PDB entry 1YJK | X-ray diffraction, 2.00 A resolution | chain A

# Chain A
Protein: Peptidyl-glycine alpha-amidating monooxygenase
From: Rattus norvegicus
Notes: EC 1.14.17.3; fragment: Peptidylglycine alpha-Hydroxylating Monooxygenase (Residues 50-355)
UniProtKB: P14925 (AMD_RAT); numbering as in UniProt (aligned over 50-355)
Chain sequence (306 residues; each row starts with the number of its first residue):
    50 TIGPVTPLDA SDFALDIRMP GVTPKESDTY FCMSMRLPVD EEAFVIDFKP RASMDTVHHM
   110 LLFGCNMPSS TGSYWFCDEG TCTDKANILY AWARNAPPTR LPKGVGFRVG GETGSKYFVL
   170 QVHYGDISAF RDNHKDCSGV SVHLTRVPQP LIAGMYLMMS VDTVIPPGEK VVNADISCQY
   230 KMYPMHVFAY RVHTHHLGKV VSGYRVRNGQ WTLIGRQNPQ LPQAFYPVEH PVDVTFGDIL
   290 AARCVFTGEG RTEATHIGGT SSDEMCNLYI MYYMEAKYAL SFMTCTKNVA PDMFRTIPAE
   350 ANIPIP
Unresolved in the structure: 308-310
Disulfides: C81-C126, C114-C131, C227-C334, C293-C315
Ion coordination: Cu ion site 1: H107, H108, H172; Cu ion site 2: H242, H244, M314
Swiss-Prot annotation at these positions:
  - binding site (Cu(2+)): H107, H108, H172, H242, H244, M314
  - mutagenesis: H107 (H107A: Impaired Cu(2+)-binding), H108 (H108A: Impaired Cu(2+)-binding; forms a closed conformer in the presence of citrate with a reduced Cu(2+)-Cu(2+) site separation of 4 Angstroms ...), H172 (H172A: Impaired Cu(2+)-binding), H244 (H244A: Abolished peptidylglycine alpha-hydroxylating monooxygenase activity), Q272 (Q272E/A: Induces a fully open peptidylglycine monooxygenase structure with Cu(2+) distances of 14 Angstroms), M314 (M314I: Abolished peptidylglycine alpha-hydroxylating monooxygenase activity)

# Overview
H107, H108 and H172 coordinate Cu ion site 1. H242, H244 and M314 form the Cu ion site 2. From UniProt: 6
Cu2+-binding residues and 6 mutagenesis sites.
Chain A is Peptidyl-glycine alpha-amidating monooxygenase (Rattus norvegicus); the structure, Reduced
Peptidylglycine Alpha-Hydroxylating Monooxygenase (PHM) in a New Crystal Form, was determined by X-ray
diffraction together with 1YI9, 1YIP and 1YJL from the same study.
